Entry 6UPH (electron microscopy, 2.70 A resolution); this record covers chains A and J of the 10 polymer chains in the assembly.

# Chain A
Protein: Histone H3-like centromeric protein CSE4
Organism: Saccharomyces cerevisiae (strain ATCC 204508 / S288c)
Reference sequence: P36012 (CENPA_YEAST); the author numbering skips numbers that UniProt does not, so the offset changes along the chain: 0-134 = UniProt 1-135; 136-229 = UniProt 136-229
Sequence (229 residues; numbered 0 to 229; 1 number in that range is skipped by the numbering (no residue carries it; nothing is unmodelled there); the number before each row is that of its first residue; numbering starts at 0):
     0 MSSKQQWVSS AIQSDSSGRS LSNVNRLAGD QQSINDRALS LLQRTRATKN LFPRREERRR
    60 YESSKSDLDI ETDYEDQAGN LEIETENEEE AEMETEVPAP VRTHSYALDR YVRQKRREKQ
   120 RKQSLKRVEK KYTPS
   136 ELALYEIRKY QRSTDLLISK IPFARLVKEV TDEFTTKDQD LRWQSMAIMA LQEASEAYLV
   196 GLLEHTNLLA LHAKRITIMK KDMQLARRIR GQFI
Unresolved in the structure: 0-134, 229
Swiss-Prot annotation at these positions:
  - motif: Lys114 to Tyr131 (Nuclear localization signal)

# Chain J
Molecule: 147-nt DNA strand
Sequence (147 nucleotides; row label = number of the first residue in the row; numbers below 1 keep their minus sign (DA-73 is residue -73)):
   -73 ATCGGATGTA TATATCTGAC ACGTGCCTGG AGACTAGGGA GTAATCCCCT TGGCGGTTAA
   -13 AACGCGGGGG ACAGCGCGTA CGTGCGTTTA AGCGGTGCTA GAGCTGTCTA CGACCAATTG
    47 AGCGGCCTCG GCACCGGGAT TCTCGAT
Unresolved in the structure: -73 to -60, 60-73

# Interface between chain A and chain J
Contacting residue pairs (8; chain A residue first):
  Leu137(A) - DT9(J)  phosphate contact
  Ser154(A) - DG18(J)  phosphate contact
  Lys155(A) - DG18(J)  phosphate contact
  Ile156(A) - DA17(J)  phosphate contact
  Ile156(A) - DG18(J)  hydrogen bond to the phosphate
  Pro157(A) - DA17(J)  phosphate contact
  Arg160(A) - DA17(J)  salt bridge to the phosphate
  Arg177(A) - DA26(J)  sugar contact
Also at the interface, not in a pair above, chain J (5 interface residues in all): DG27

# Summary
The interface between chain A and chain J involves 7 residues on one side and 5 on the other; the contacts
include 1 hydrogen bond and 1 salt bridge. Polar contacts include Ile156(A)-DG18(J) and Arg160(A)-DA17(J).
Chain A is Histone H3-like centromeric protein CSE4 (Saccharomyces cerevisiae (strain ATCC 204508 / S288c))
and chain J is a 147-nt DNA strand; the structure, Structure of a Yeast Centromeric Nucleosome at 2.7 Angstrom
resolution, was determined by electron microscopy.
